Entry 3H11 (X-ray diffraction, 1.90 A resolution); this record covers chains B and C of the 3 polymer chains in the assembly.

# Chain B
Molecule: Caspase-8
Source organism: Homo sapiens
Notes: EC 3.4.22.61
UniProt: Q14790 (CASP8_HUMAN); residues 202-464 here correspond to UniProt positions 217-479 (UniProt number = residue number + 15)
Amino-acid sequence (271 residues; each row starts with the number of its first residue):
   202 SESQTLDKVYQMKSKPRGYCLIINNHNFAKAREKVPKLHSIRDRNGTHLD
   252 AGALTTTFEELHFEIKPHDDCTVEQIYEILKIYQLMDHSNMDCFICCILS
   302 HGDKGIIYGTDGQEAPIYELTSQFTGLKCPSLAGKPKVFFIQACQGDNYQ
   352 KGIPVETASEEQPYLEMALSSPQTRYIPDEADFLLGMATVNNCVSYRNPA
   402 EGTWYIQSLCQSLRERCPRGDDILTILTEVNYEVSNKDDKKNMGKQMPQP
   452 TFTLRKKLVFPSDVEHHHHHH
Unresolved in the structure: 202-207, 352-373, 439-444, 465-472
Sequence notes: engineered mutation Ala-359 (Asp374 in Q14790), Ala-369 (Asp384 in Q14790); expression tag (465-472)
From the paper describing this entry:
  - mutagenesis - D359A/D369A: abolished catalytic activity
  - catalytic residues: Cys-345
  - contacts within the chain: Gln-346/Tyr-377 (hydrogen bond)

# Chain C
Molecule: IETD aldehyde inhibitor
Amino-acid sequence (5 residues; numbered 700 to 704; the number before each row is that of its first residue):
   700 AIETD
Modified positions: Asp-704 (aspartic aldehyde; ASA)

# How chain B and chain C interact
Contacting residue pairs (19; chain B residue first):
  Arg-243(B) / Glu-702(C)
  Asp-244(B) / Glu-702(C)
  Arg-245(B) / Asp-704(C)
  His-302(B) / Asp-704(C)  hydrogen bond (side chain-backbone)
  Gly-303(B) / Asp-704(C)
  Gln-343(B) / Asp-704(C)
  Cys-345(B) / Asp-704(C)  hydrogen bond (side chain-backbone)
  Ser-396(B) / Thr-703(C)
  Ser-396(B) / Asp-704(C)  hydrogen bond (backbone-backbone)
  Tyr-397(B) / Glu-702(C)
  Tyr-397(B) / Thr-703(C)
  Arg-398(B) / Ile-701(C)
  Arg-398(B) / Glu-702(C)  salt bridge
  Arg-398(B) / Thr-703(C)  hydrogen bond (side chain-backbone)
  Arg-398(B) / Asp-704(C)
  Pro-400(B) / Ala-700(C)
  Pro-400(B) / Glu-702(C)
  Thr-404(B) / Asp-704(C)
  Trp-405(B) / Ile-701(C)  hydrophobic
Also at the interface, not in a pair above, chain B (17 interface residues in all): Asn-246, Ser-301, Ala-344, Val-395

# Overview
17 residues of chain B and 5 residues of chain C are in contact, with 4 hydrogen bonds and 1 salt bridge.
Among the polar pairs are Arg-398(B)/Glu-702(C), His-302(B)/Asp-704(C) and Cys-345(B)/Asp-704(C). The paper
reports the catalytic residue Cys-345(B); D359A/D369A of chain B abolish catalytic activity.
Here chain B is Caspase-8 (Homo sapiens) and chain C is IETD aldehyde inhibitor. Entry 3H11 (Zymogen
caspase-8:c-FLIPL protease domain complex) was determined by X-ray diffraction together with 3H13 from the
same study.
